Entry 8Q5Y (electron microscopy, 2.60 A resolution); this record covers chains L and R of the 9 polymer chains in the assembly.

# Chain L
Name: Monoclonal antibody Mab 23 (Light chain)
Source organism: Homo sapiens
Notes: antibody fragment or engineered binder
Amino-acid sequence (214 residues; row label = number of the first residue in the row):
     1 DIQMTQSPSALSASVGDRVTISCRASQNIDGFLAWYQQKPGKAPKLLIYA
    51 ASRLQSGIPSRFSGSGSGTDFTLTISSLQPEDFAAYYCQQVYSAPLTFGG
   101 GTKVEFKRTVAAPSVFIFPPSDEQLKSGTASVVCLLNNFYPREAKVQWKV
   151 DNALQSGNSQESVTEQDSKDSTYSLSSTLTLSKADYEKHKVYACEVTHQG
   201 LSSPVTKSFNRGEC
Not modelled in the structure: 107-214
Disulfides: Cys-23/Cys-88

# Chain R
Name: Monoclonal antibody Mab 23 (Heavy Chain)
Source organism: Homo sapiens
Notes: antibody fragment or engineered binder
Amino-acid sequence (447 residues; each row starts with the number of its first residue; X marks 5 residues of unknown identity (built as UNK)):
     1 EVQLVESGGGLVQPGGSLRLSCTASGFTFSNYGFHWVRQAPGKGLEWVTI
    51 ISYDGITKHYADSVKDRFTVSRDNSKTMVYLQMNNLKLDDTAVYYCARDL
   101 GTYDDSWGQGVLVTVSSASTKGPSVFPLAPSSKSTSGGTAALGXLVKDYF
   151 PEXVTXSWNSGALTSGVHTFPAVLQSSGLYSLSSVVTVPSSSLGTQTYIC
   201 NVNHKPSNTKVDKXVEPKSCDKTHTCPPCPAPELLGGPSVFLFPPKPKDT
   251 LMISRTPEVTCVVVDVSHEDPEVKFNWYVDGVEVHNAKTKPREEQYNSTY
   301 RVVSVLTVLHQDWLNGKEYKCKVSNKALPAPIEKTISKAKGQPREPQVYT
   351 LPPSRDEXTKNQVSLTCLVKGFYPSDIAVEWESNGQPENNYKTTPPVLDS
   401 DGSFFLYSKLTVDKSRWQQGNVFSCSVMHEALHNHYTQKSLSLSPGK
Not modelled in the structure: 116-447
Disulfides: Cys-22/Cys-96

# How chain L and chain R interact
Contacting residue pairs (38; chain L residue first):
  Ala-34(L) with Gly-101(R)
  Tyr-36(L) with Leu-100(R); Gly-101(R), hydrogen bond (side chain-backbone); Asp-105(R); Trp-107(R)
  Gln-38(L) with Gln-39(R); Leu-45(R); Tyr-95(R), hydrogen bond
  Lys-42(L) with Tyr-95(R), hydrogen bond (backbone-side chain)
  Ala-43(L) with Gly-108(R); Gln-109(R)
  Pro-44(L) with Tyr-95(R); Trp-107(R)
  Leu-46(L) with Thr-102(R); Asp-105(R)
  Tyr-49(L) with Thr-102(R); Tyr-103(R), hydrophobic
  Gln-55(L) with Tyr-103(R), hydrogen bond (side chain-backbone); Asp-105(R)
  Ser-56(L) with Tyr-103(R)
  Tyr-87(L) with Gln-39(R), hydrogen bond; Lys-43(R); Gly-44(R); Leu-45(R), hydrophobic
  Gln-89(L) with Leu-100(R); Gly-101(R)
  Val-91(L) with Leu-100(R); Gly-101(R)
  Pro-95(L) with Trp-47(R), hydrophobic
  Leu-96(L) with His-35(R); Trp-47(R); Leu-100(R), hydrophobic
  Phe-98(L) with Val-37(R), hydrophobic; Leu-45(R); Trp-47(R); Trp-107(R), hydrophobic
  Gly-99(L) with Gly-44(R)
  Gly-100(L) with Gly-44(R)
Interface residues without a listed pair, chain L (19 interface residues in all): Ala-94
Interface residues without a listed pair, chain R (18 interface residues in all): Glu-46, His-59

# In short
19 residues of chain L face 18 of chain R across their interface, with 5 hydrogen bonds. Among the polar pairs
are Tyr-36(L)/Gly-101(R), Gln-38(L)/Tyr-95(R) and Lys-42(L)/Tyr-95(R).
Chain L is Monoclonal antibody Mab 23 (Light chain) and chain R is Monoclonal antibody Mab 23 (Heavy Chain),
both from Homo sapiens; the structure, cryoEM structure of SARS-CoV2 Spike trimer in complex with Fab23, was
determined by electron microscopy together with 8P5M from the same study.
